Entry 7XD2 (electron microscopy, 3.30 A resolution); this record covers chains A and C of the 9 polymer chains in the assembly.

[Chain A (and C)]
Protein: Spike glycoprotein
From: Severe acute respiratory syndrome coronavirus 2
Notes: chain C of this document is another copy of the same molecule, construct and numbering; everything in this record applies to it too
UniProt: P0DTC2 (SPIKE_SARS2); residues 1-1208 here = UniProt positions 1-1208
Amino-acid sequence (1298 residues; row label = number of the first residue in the row):
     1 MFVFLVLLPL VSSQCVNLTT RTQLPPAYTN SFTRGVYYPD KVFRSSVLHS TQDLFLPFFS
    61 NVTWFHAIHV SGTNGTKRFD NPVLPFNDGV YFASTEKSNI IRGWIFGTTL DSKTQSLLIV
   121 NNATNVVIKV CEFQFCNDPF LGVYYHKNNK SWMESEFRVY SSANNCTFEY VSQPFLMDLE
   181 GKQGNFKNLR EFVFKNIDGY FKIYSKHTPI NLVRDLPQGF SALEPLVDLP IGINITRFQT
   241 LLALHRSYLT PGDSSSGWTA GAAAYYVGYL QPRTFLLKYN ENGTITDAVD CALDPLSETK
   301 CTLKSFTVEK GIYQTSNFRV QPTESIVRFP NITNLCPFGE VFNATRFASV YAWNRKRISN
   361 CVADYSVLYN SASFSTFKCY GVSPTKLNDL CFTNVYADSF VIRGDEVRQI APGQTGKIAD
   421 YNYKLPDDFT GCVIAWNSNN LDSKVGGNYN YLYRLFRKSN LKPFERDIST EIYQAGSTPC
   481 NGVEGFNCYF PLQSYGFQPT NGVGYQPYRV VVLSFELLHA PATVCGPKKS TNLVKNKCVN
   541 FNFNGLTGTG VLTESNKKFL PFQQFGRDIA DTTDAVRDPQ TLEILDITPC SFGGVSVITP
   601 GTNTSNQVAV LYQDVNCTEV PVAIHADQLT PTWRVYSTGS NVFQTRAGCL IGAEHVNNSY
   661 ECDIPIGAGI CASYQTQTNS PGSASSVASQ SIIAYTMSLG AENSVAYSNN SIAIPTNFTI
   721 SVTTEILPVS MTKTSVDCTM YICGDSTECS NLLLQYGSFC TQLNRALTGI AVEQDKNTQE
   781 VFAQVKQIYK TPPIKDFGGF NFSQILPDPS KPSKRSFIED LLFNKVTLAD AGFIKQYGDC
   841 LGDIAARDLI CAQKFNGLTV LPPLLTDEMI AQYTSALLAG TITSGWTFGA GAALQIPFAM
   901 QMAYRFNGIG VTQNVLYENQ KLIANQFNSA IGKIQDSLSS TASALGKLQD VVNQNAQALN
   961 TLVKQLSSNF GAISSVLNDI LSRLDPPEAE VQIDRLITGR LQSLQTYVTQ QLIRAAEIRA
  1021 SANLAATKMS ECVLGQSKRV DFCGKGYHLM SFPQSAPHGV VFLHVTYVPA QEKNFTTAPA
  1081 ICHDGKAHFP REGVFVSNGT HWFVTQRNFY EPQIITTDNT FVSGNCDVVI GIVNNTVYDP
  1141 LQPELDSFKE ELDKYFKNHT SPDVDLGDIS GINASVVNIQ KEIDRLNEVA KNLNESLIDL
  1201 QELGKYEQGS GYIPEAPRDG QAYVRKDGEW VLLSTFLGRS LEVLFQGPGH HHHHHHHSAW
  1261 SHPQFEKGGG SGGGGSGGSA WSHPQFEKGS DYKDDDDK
Unresolved in the structure: 1-16, 23-25, 69-75, 519-522, 622-637, 676-689, 827-854, 1145-1298 (chain C: 1-25, 69-75, 109-116, 130-138, 146-151, 159-168, 176-187, 244-259, 519-522, 622-640, 676-690, 828-854, 1146-1298)
Disulfide bonds: C131-C166, C291-C301, C336-C361, C379-C432, C391-C525, C480-C488, C538-C590, C617-C649, C662-C671, C743-C749, C1032-C1043, C1082-C1126
Differences from the reference sequence: engineered mutation G682 (Arg in P0DTC2), S683 (Arg in P0DTC2), S685 (Arg in P0DTC2), P986 (Lys in P0DTC2), P987 (Val in P0DTC2); expression tag (1209-1298)
Curated features (UniProtKB/Swiss-Prot):
  - region: N280 to C301 (Putative superantigen), R403 to D405 (Integrin-binding motif), N448 to F456 (Immunodominant HLA epitope recognized by the CD8+), P681, A684 (Putative superantigen), S816 to Y837 (Fusion peptide 1), K835 to F855 (Fusion peptide 2), D1163 to E1202 (Heptad repeat 2)
  - site: R815, S816 (Cleavage)
  - glycosylation: N17 (N-linked (GlcNAc...) (complex) asparagine), N61 (N-linked (GlcNAc...) (hybrid) asparagine), N74 (N-linked (GlcNAc...) (complex) asparagine), N122 (N-linked (GlcNAc...) (hybrid) asparagine), N149 (N-linked (GlcNAc...) (complex) asparagine), N165 (N-linked (GlcNAc...) (complex) asparagine), N234 (N-linked (GlcNAc...) (high mannose) asparagine), N282 (N-linked (GlcNAc...) (complex) asparagine), T323 (O-linked (GalNAc) threonine), S325 (O-linked (HexNAc...) serine), N331 (N-linked (GlcNAc...) (complex) asparagine), N343 (N-linked (GlcNAc...) (complex) asparagine), N603 (N-linked (GlcNAc...) (hybrid) asparagine), N616 (N-linked (GlcNAc...) (complex) asparagine), N657 (N-linked (GlcNAc...) (complex) asparagine), T676 (O-linked (GlcNAc...) threonine), T678 (O-linked (GlcNAc...) threonine), N709 (N-linked (GlcNAc...) (high mannose) asparagine), N717 (N-linked (GlcNAc...) (hybrid) asparagine), N801 (N-linked (GlcNAc...) (hybrid) asparagine) and 6 more in UniProt
  - natural variant: L5 (L5F: In strain: Iota/B.1.526), S13 (S13I: In strain: Epsilon/B.1.427/B.1.429), L18 (L18F: In strain: Beta/B.1.351, Gamma/P.1 and 1 more), T19 (T19I: In strain: Omicron/BQ.1.1, Omicron/XBB.1.5 and 1 more; T19R: In strain: Delta/B.1.617.2, Omicron/BA.2 and 4 more), T20 (T20N: In strain: Gamma/P.1), L24 to A27 (sequence variant, change not given here; In strain: Omicron/BA.2, Omicron/BA.2.12.1 and 6 more), P26 (P26S: In strain: Gamma/P.1), Q52 (Q52H: In strain: Omicron/EG.5.1), A67 (A67V: In strain: Eta/B.1.525, Omicron/BA.1), H69 to V70 (deletion: In strain: Alpha/B.1.1.7, Eta/B.1.525 and 5 more), G75 (G75V: In strain: Lambda/C.37), T76 (T76I: In strain: Lambda/C.37), 82 further natural variant entries in UniProt
  - mutagenesis: H69 to V70 (Increased incorporation of cleaved spike into virions), N121 (N121Q: Partial loss of biliverdin affinity), R190 (R190K: Partial loss of biliverdin affinity), N234 (N234Q: Increased resistance to neutralizing antibodies), N331 (N331Q: Reduced viral infectivity), N343 (N343Q: Reduced viral infectivity), L452 (L452R: Increased resistance to neutralizing antibodies. Decreases HLA binding to NF9 epitope. Increased binding affinity to human ACE2), Y453 (Y453F: Decreased HLA binding to NF9 epitope. Increased binding affinity to human ACE2), A475 (A475V: Increased resistance to neutralizing antibodies), V483 (V483A: Increased resistance to neutralizing antibodies), E484 (E484D: Increased replication in human TMEM106B overexpressing cells), F490 (F490L: Increased resistance to neutralizing antibodies and human covalescent sera neutralization), 12 further mutagenesis entries in UniProt
From the paper describing this entry:
  - mutagenesis - F486V: decreased binding to H chain of antibody 10-5B (proposed by the authors, not directly observed)
  - mutagenesis - S477N, E484A: decreased binding to H chain of antibody 10-5B

[Interface between chain A and chain C]
Residue-residue contacts - 112 pairs, chain A then chain C:
  Y38(A) - L560(C)
  Y38(A) - F562(C)  hydrophobic
  K41(A) - F562(C)
  K41(A) - Q563(C)
  K41(A) - Q564(C)  hydrogen bond (backbone-backbone)
  K41(A) - F565(C)
  V42(A) - Q563(C)
  V42(A) - F565(C)
  V42(A) - R567(C)
  F43(A) - K558(C)
  F43(A) - F559(C)  hydrophobic
  F43(A) - Q563(C)
  F43(A) - F565(C)  hydrogen bond (backbone-backbone)
  F43(A) - G566(C)
  F43(A) - R567(C)  hydrogen bond (backbone-backbone)
  R44(A) - R567(C)
  V47(A) - I569(C)  hydrophobic
  E169(A) - R357(C)  hydrogen bond (backbone-side chain)
  E224(A) - F562(C)
  P225(A) - F562(C)  hydrophobic
  N282(A) - K558(C)
  N282(A) - L560(C)
  G283(A) - Q563(C)
  D737(A) - N317(C)  hydrogen bond
  M740(A) - F592(C)  hydrophobic
  Q755(A) - S968(C)
  Q755(A) - N969(C)
  Q755(A) - F970(C)
  Q755(A) - G971(C)
  Y756(A) - S968(C)
  Y756(A) - F970(C)
  G757(A) - S968(C)
  S758(A) - T961(C)
  S758(A) - Q965(C)  hydrogen bond
  F759(A) - Q965(C)
  F759(A) - F970(C)  hydrophobic
  Q762(A) - T1006(C)
  R765(A) - Q957(C)  hydrogen bond
  R765(A) - T961(C)
  K786(A) - G700(C)
  K786(A) - A701(C)
  K786(A) - K1045(C)
  Q787(A) - A701(C)
  Q787(A) - N703(C)  hydrogen bond
  I788(A) - A701(C)  hydrogen bond (backbone-backbone)
  I788(A) - E702(C)
  I788(A) - N703(C)  hydrogen bond (backbone-backbone)
  Y789(A) - N703(C)
  Y789(A) - V705(C)  hydrophobic
  K790(A) - E702(C)  salt bridge
  K790(A) - N703(C)  hydrogen bond (backbone-backbone)
  K790(A) - S704(C)  hydrogen bond (backbone-side chain)
  P792(A) - Y707(C)  hydrophobic
  D796(A) - Y707(C)  hydrogen bond (backbone-side chain)
  D796(A) - N709(C)  hydrogen bond
  F797(A) - Y707(C)
  F855(A) - F592(C)
  G857(A) - F592(C)
  T859(A) - D614(C)
  L861(A) - Q613(C)
  P862(A) - A647(C)  hydrophobic
  P863(A) - A668(C)  hydrogen bond (backbone-backbone)
  L864(A) - A668(C)
  L864(A) - G669(C)  hydrogen bond (backbone-backbone)
  L865(A) - M697(C)  hydrophobic
  L865(A) - L699(C)  hydrophobic
  T866(A) - A668(C)
  M869(A) - G669(C)
  M869(A) - M697(C)  hydrophobic
  M869(A) - L699(C)
  Q872(A) - L699(C)
  Y873(A) - L699(C)  hydrogen bond (side chain-backbone)
  S884(A) - V705(C)
  W886(A) - Y1047(C)
  A890(A) - Y1047(C)
  G891(A) - V1068(C)
  G891(A) - P1069(C)
  L894(A) - A713(C)
  L894(A) - P715(C)
  L894(A) - E1072(C)
  Q895(A) - V705(C)
  Q895(A) - I712(C)
  Q895(A) - A713(C)  hydrogen bond (backbone-backbone)
  I896(A) - Y707(C)
  P897(A) - Y707(C)  hydrophobic
  P897(A) - N709(C)
  P897(A) - S711(C)
  F898(A) - Y707(C)  hydrogen bond (backbone-side chain)
  M900(A) - V1094(C)  hydrophobic
  Y904(A) - G1093(C)  hydrogen bond (side chain-backbone)
  Y904(A) - V1094(C)
  Q913(A) - P1090(C)  hydrogen bond (side chain-backbone)
  N914(A) - F1121(C)
  N914(A) - S1123(C)  hydrogen bond
  Y917(A) - P1079(C)  hydrophobic
  Y917(A) - F1089(C)  hydrophobic
  Y917(A) - V1128(C)
  E918(A) - S1123(C)
  V963(A) - A570(C)  hydrophobic
  D994(A) - R995(C)  salt bridge
  Q1005(A) - T1006(C)
  T1009(A) - T1009(C)
  L1012(A) - Q1010(C)
  L1012(A) - I1013(C)  hydrophobic
  I1013(A) - I1013(C)  hydrophobic
  R1019(A) - E1017(C)  salt bridge
  S1030(A) - V1040(C)  hydrogen bond (side chain-backbone)
  S1030(A) - D1041(C)
  E1031(A) - R1039(C)  salt bridge
  E1031(A) - V1040(C)
  L1034(A) - V1040(C)
  R1039(A) - R1039(C)
Other interface residues (no listed pair), chain A (82 interface residues in all): D40, P230, T284, Q784, N856, L858, I882, T883, T887, A892, A893, Q920, K964, N978, T1027, G1035
Other interface residues (no listed pair), chain C (81 interface residues in all): T523, T547, K557, P589, P665, G667, I670, C671, S708, G999, Q1002, S1003, F1042, G1046, T1077, A1078, G1124, V1129, I1130

[Summary]
Chain A and chain C form an interface of 82 and 81 residues respectively; the contacts include 23 hydrogen
bonds and 4 salt bridges. Polar contacts include K790(A)-E702(C), D994(A)-R995(C) and R1019(A)-E1017(C). The
paper reports that F486V, S477N and E484A of chain A reduce binding to H chain of antibody 10-5B.
Chain A and chain C are both Spike glycoprotein (Severe acute respiratory syndrome coronavirus 2); the
structure, SARS-CoV-2 S ectodomain trimer in complex with neutralizing antibody 10-5B, was determined by
electron microscopy.
